Entry 7MDW (electron microscopy, 3.58 A resolution); this record covers chains R and B of the 3 polymer chains in the assembly.

== Chain R ==
Protein: Spike protein S1
Source organism: Severe acute respiratory syndrome coronavirus 2
UniProtKB: P0DTC2 (SPIKE_SARS2); residues 333-526 here = UniProt positions 333-526
Chain sequence (194 residues; each row starts with the number of its first residue):
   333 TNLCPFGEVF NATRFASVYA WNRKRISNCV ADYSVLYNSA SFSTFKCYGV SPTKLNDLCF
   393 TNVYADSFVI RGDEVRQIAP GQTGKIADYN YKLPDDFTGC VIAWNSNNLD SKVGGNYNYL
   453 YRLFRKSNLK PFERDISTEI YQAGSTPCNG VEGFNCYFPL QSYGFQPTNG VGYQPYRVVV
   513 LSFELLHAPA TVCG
Swiss-Prot annotation at these positions:
  - region: Arg403 to Asp405 (Integrin-binding motif), Asn448 to Phe456 (Immunodominant HLA epitope recognized by the CD8+)
  - glycosylation: Asn343 (N-linked (GlcNAc...) (complex) asparagine)
Disulfides: Cys336-Cys361, Cys379-Cys432, Cys391-Cys525, Cys480-Cys488
Glycans and other covalent adducts: N-acetylglucosamine (NAG) linked to Asn343

== Chain B ==
Protein: nanobody Nb105
Source organism: Lama glama
Notes: antibody fragment or engineered binder
Chain sequence (124 residues; each row starts with the number of its first residue):
     2 VQLVESGGGL VQAGGSLRLS CAVSGRTFST YGMAWFRQAP GKERDFVATI TRSGETTLYA
    62 DSVKGRFTIS RDNAKNTVYL QMNSLKIEDT AVYYCAVRRD SSWGYSRDLF EYDYWGQGTQ
   122 VTVS
Disulfides: Cys22-Cys96

== How chain R and chain B interact ==
Residue-residue contacts (24; chain R residue first):
  Tyr369(R) with Tyr106(B), hydrogen bond
  Ala372(R) with Arg108(B), hydrogen bond (backbone-side chain)
  Ser375(R) with Tyr106(B); Ser107(B); Arg108(B), hydrogen bond (backbone-backbone); Asp109(B)
  Thr376(R) with Tyr106(B)
  Phe377(R) with Trp104(B); Gly105(B); Tyr106(B), hydrogen bond (backbone-backbone)
  Lys378(R) with Arg99(B); Ser103(B); Trp104(B); Ser107(B)
  Cys379(R) with Trp104(B), hydrogen bond (backbone-backbone)
  Val382(R) with Trp104(B)
  Ser383(R) with Trp104(B)
  Pro384(R) with Trp104(B)
  Gly404(R) with Phe111(B)
  Asp405(R) with Phe111(B)
  Val407(R) with Phe111(B), hydrophobic
  Arg408(R) with Phe111(B), hydrogen bond (side chain-backbone); Glu112(B)
  Tyr508(R) with Asp109(B), hydrogen bond
Other interface residues (no listed pair), chain R (18 interface residues in all): Tyr380, Gly381, Glu406
Other interface residues (no listed pair), chain B (12 interface residues in all): Thr57, Arg100
From the paper, about this interface:
  - residue pairs: Tyr369(R)-Tyr106(B) (hydrophobic contact), Val407(R)-Phe111(B) (hydrophobic contact), Arg408(R)-Phe111(B) (cation-pi contact)
  - epitope / paratope residues, chain R: Tyr369(R), Val407(R), Arg408(R)
  - epitope / paratope residues, chain B: Trp104(B), Tyr106(B), Phe111(B)

== Summary ==
The interface between chain R and chain B involves 18 residues on one side and 12 on the other, with 7
hydrogen bonds. Polar pairs include Tyr369(R)-Tyr106(B), Ala372(R)-Arg108(B) and Arg408(R)-Phe111(B). The
authors report hydrophobic contacts between Tyr369(R) and Tyr106(B) and Val407(R) and Phe111(B); a cation-pi
contact between Arg408(R) and Phe111(B). From the paper: epitope/paratope residues Tyr369(R), Val407(R) and
Trp104(B) among others.
Chain R is Spike protein S1 (Severe acute respiratory syndrome coronavirus 2) and chain B is nanobody Nb105
(Lama glama); the structure, CryoEM structure of SARS-CoV-2 RBD in complex with nanobodies Nb21 and Nb105, was
determined by electron microscopy (same publication as 7ME7, 7MEJ, 7N9B, 7N9C, 7N9E and 7N9T).
